6HPB - chains A and B of the 4 polymer chains in the assembly; structure by X-ray diffraction, 2.28 A resolution.

== Chain A ==
Protein: mRNA interferase toxin HicA
Source organism: Escherichia coli str. K-12 substr. MG1655
Notes: EC 3.1.-.-
Reference sequence: P76106 (HICA_ECOLI); residue numbers follow UniProt; this construct covers 1-58
Amino-acid sequence (58 residues; row label = number of the first residue in the row):
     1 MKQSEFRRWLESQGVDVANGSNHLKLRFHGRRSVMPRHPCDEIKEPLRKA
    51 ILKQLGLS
Disordered / not traced: 1
Modified residues: Mse1 (selenomethionine); Mse35 (selenomethionine; parent Met)

== Chain B ==
Protein: Antitoxin HicB
Source organism: Escherichia coli 2-222-05_S4_C3
Reference sequence: P67697 (HICB_ECOLI); numbering as in UniProt (aligned over 1-138)
Amino-acid sequence (138 residues; numbered 1 to 138; the number before each row is that of its first residue):
     1 MRYPVTLTPAPEGGYMVSFVDIPEALTQGETVAEAMEAAKDALLTAFDFY
    51 FEDNELIPLPSPLNSHDHFIEVPLSVASKVLLLNAFLQSEITQQELARRI
   101 GKPKQEITRLFNLHHATKIDAVQLAAKALGKELSLVMV
Modified residues: Mse1, Mse16, Mse36, Mse137 (selenomethionine; parent Met)
UniProt features mapped onto this chain:
  - DNA-binding region: Gln93 to Asn112 (H-T-H motif)

== Chain A / chain B interface ==
Contacting residue pairs (51; chain A residue first):
  Gln3(A) with Gln28(B)
  Asn22(A) with Asp41(B), hydrogen bond; Thr45(B)
  His23(A) with Thr27(B), hydrogen bond; Ala38(B); Asp41(B), salt bridge; Ala42(B); Thr45(B), hydrogen bond (backbone-side chain)
  Lys25(A) with Thr45(B); Asp48(B), salt bridge; Phe49(B); Glu52(B), salt bridge
  Leu26(A) with Phe49(B)
  Arg27(A) with Phe49(B); Glu52(B), salt bridge; Asp53(B), salt bridge
  Arg32(A) with Glu24(B), salt bridge; Phe49(B); Tyr50(B); Asp53(B), salt bridge; Glu55(B), salt bridge
  Ser33(A) with Glu24(B); Leu26(B); Phe49(B)
  Val34(A) with Glu24(B), hydrogen bond (backbone-backbone); Leu26(B); Ala42(B), hydrophobic; Ala46(B), hydrophobic; Phe49(B), hydrophobic
  Mse35(A) with Leu26(B)
  Pro36(A) with Thr27(B)
  Glu42(A) with Gln28(B), hydrogen bond (backbone-side chain)
  Ile43(A) with Glu12(B); Gln28(B)
  Lys44(A) with Glu12(B); Gly13(B), hydrogen bond (side chain-backbone); Gly14(B); Tyr15(B); Gln28(B), hydrogen bond (backbone-side chain); Gly29(B); Glu30(B), salt bridge
  Glu45(A) with Glu12(B), hydrogen bond (backbone-side chain)
  Pro46(A) with Mse16(B)
  Leu47(A) with Mse16(B); Leu26(B); Thr27(B); Gln28(B)
  Ala50(A) with Mse16(B); Leu26(B)
  Gln54(A) with Pro23(B); Leu26(B)
Other interface residues (no listed pair), chain A (21 interface residues in all): Asp41, Ile51
Other interface residues (no listed pair), chain B (26 interface residues in all): Ala10, Ala25, His114
From the paper, about this interface:
  - residue pairs: Asn22(A)-Asp41(B), His23(A)-Asp41(B) (hydrogen bond), Thr27(B)-His23(A) (hydrogen bond)

== Summary ==
21 residues of chain A face 26 of chain B across their interface, with 8 hydrogen bonds and 9 salt bridges.
Among the polar pairs are His23(A)-Asp41(B), Lys25(A)-Asp48(B) and Lys25(A)-Glu52(B). The paper describes a
contact between Asn22(A) and Asp41(B); hydrogen bonds between His23(A) and Asp41(B) and Thr27(B) and His23(A).
Here chain A is mRNA interferase toxin HicA (Escherichia coli str. K-12 substr. MG1655) and chain B is
Antitoxin HicB (Escherichia coli 2-222-05_S4_C3). Entry 6HPB (Crystal structure of the E.coli HicAB
toxin-antitoxin complex) was determined by X-ray diffraction.
